PDB entry 1LSD | X-ray diffraction, 1.70 A resolution | chain A

Chain A:
Name: Hen egg white lysozyme
From: Gallus gallus
Notes: EC 3.2.1.17
UniProtKB: P00698 (LYSC_CHICK); residues 1-129 here correspond to UniProt positions 19-147 (UniProt number = residue number + 18)
Amino-acid sequence (129 residues; numbered 1 to 129; the number before each row is that of its first residue):
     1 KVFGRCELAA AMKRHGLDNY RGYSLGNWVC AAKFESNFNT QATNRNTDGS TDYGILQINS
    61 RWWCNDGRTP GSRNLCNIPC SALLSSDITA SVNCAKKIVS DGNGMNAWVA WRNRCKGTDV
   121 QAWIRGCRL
Cystine bridges: Cys-6/Cys-127, Cys-30/Cys-115, Cys-64/Cys-80, Cys-76/Cys-94
Swiss-Prot annotation at these positions:
  - active site: Glu-35, Asp-52
  - binding site (substrate): Asp-101

Overview:
UniProt lists active-site residues Glu-35 and Asp-52 and substrate-binding residue Asp-101.
Chain A is Hen egg white lysozyme (Gallus gallus); the structure, The influence of temperature on lysozyme
crystals. structure and dynamics of protein and water, was determined by X-ray diffraction together with 1LSA,
1LSB, 1LSC, 1LSE and 1LSF from the same study.
